3HCH - chain A; structure by X-ray diffraction, 2.10 A resolution.

# Chain A
Protein: Peptide methionine sulfoxide reductase msrA/msrB
Organism: Neisseria meningitidis serogroup A
Notes: EC 1.8.4.12; fragment: MsrB domain
Reference sequence: Q9JWM8 (MSRAB_NEIMA); residues 377-522 here = UniProt positions 377-522
Chain sequence (146 residues; row label = number of the first residue in the row):
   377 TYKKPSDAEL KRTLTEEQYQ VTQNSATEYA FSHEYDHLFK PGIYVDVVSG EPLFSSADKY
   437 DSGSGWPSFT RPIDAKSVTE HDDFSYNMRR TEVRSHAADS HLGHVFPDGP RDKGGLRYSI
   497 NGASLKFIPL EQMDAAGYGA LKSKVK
Disordered / not traced: 377
Differences from the reference sequence: engineered mutation Ser-440 (Cys in Q9JWM8), Ser-495 (Cys in Q9JWM8)
Ligand contacts:
  - RSM ((2S)-2-(acetylamino)-N-methyl-4-[(R)-methylsulfinyl]butanamide), molecule 1: Thr-403, Ser-440, Trp-442, Met-464, Arg-466, His-477, Gly-479, His-480, Phe-482, Arg-493, Ser-495, Ile-496, Asn-497
  - RSM, molecule 2: Tyr-436, Asp-437, Ser-438, Gly-439, Asp-484, Gly-485, Pro-486, Lys-489

# Summary
Chain A binds compound RSM.
Chain A is Peptide methionine sulfoxide reductase msrA/msrB (Neisseria meningitidis serogroup A); the
structure, Structure of the C-terminal domain (MsrB) of Neisseria meningitidis PilB (complex with substrate),
was determined by X-ray diffraction, deposited together with 3HCG, 3HCI and 3HCJ.
